Entry 2W73 (X-ray diffraction, 1.45 A resolution); this record covers chains A and L of the 4 polymer chains in the assembly.

[Chain A]
Name: Calmodulin
Organism: Homo sapiens
UniProt: P62158 (CALM_HUMAN); residues 0-148 here = UniProt positions 0-148
Sequence (149 residues; each row starts with the number of its first residue; numbering starts at 0):
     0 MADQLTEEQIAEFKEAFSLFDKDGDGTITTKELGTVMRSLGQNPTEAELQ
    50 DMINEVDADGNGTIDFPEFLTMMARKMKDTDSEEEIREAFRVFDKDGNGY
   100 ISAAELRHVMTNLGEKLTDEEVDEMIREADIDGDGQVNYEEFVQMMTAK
Unresolved in the structure: 0-2, 148
Metal / ion sites: Ca2+ site 1: Asp20, Asp22, Asp24, Thr26, Glu31; Ca2+ site 2: Asp56, Asp58, Asn60, Thr62, Glu67; Ca2+ site 3: Asp93, Asp95, Asn97, Tyr99, Glu104; Ca2+ site 4: Asp129, Asp131, Asp133, Gln135, Glu140
From the paper describing this entry:
  - conformationally variable residues (domain motion): Asp80 to Arg90

[Chain L]
Name: Serine/threonine-protein phosphatase 2B catalytic subunit alpha isoform
Notes: EC 3.1.3.16; fragment: calmodulin binding domain, residues 385-411
UniProt: Q08209 (PP2BA_HUMAN); residue numbers follow UniProt; this construct covers 395-411
Sequence (17 residues; row label = number of the first residue in the row):
   395 VIRNKIRAIGKMARVFS
UniProt features mapped onto this chain:
  - region: Ala407 to Ser411 (Autoinhibitory segment)

[Chain A / chain L interface]
Residue-residue contacts - 28 pairs, chain A then chain L:
  Glu11(A) - Lys405(L)  salt bridge
  Glu14(A) - Asn398(L)
  Glu14(A) - Lys399(L)
  Glu14(A) - Ala402(L)
  Ala15(A) - Met406(L)  hydrophobic
  Leu18(A) - Lys399(L)
  Leu18(A) - Ala402(L)
  Leu18(A) - Ile403(L)
  Leu18(A) - Met406(L)  hydrophobic
  Phe19(A) - Met406(L)  hydrophobic
  Phe19(A) - Phe410(L)  hydrophobic
  Met36(A) - Phe410(L)  hydrophobic
  Leu39(A) - Met406(L)
  Leu39(A) - Ala407(L)  hydrophobic
  Leu39(A) - Phe410(L)  hydrophobic
  Leu39(A) - Ser411(L)
  Gln41(A) - Phe410(L)  hydrogen bond (side chain-backbone)
  Gln41(A) - Ser411(L)
  Met51(A) - Phe410(L)  hydrophobic
  Met71(A) - Phe410(L)  hydrophobic
  Met72(A) - Met406(L)  hydrophobic
  Met72(A) - Phe410(L)  hydrophobic
  Lys75(A) - Val409(L)
  Lys75(A) - Phe410(L)
  Thr79(A) - Arg408(L)
  Thr79(A) - Val409(L)
  Asp80(A) - Arg408(L)  salt bridge
  Glu83(A) - Arg408(L)  salt bridge
Interface residues without a listed pair, chain A (17 interface residues in all): Phe68, Met76

[Summary]
The interface between chain A and chain L involves 17 residues on one side and 11 on the other; the contacts
include 1 hydrogen bond and 3 salt bridges. Among the polar pairs are Glu11(A)-Lys405(L), Asp80(A)-Arg408(L)
and Glu83(A)-Arg408(L). Asp20(A), Asp22(A), Asp24(A), Thr26(A) and Glu31(A) coordinate Ca2+ site 1. From the
paper: conformational variability at Asp80(A).
Chain A is Calmodulin (Homo sapiens) and chain L is Serine/threonine-protein phosphatase 2B catalytic subunit
alpha isoform; the structure, High-resolution structure of the complex between calmodulin and a peptide from
calcineurin A, was determined by X-ray diffraction.
